PDB entry 8OIJ | X-ray diffraction, 2.00 A resolution | chains A and B of the 4 polymer chains in the assembly

Chain A (and B):
Protein: Protein Smaug
Organism: Drosophila melanogaster
Notes: chain B of this document is another copy of the same molecule, construct and numbering; everything in this record applies to it too
Reference sequence: Q23972 (SMG_DROME); numbering as in UniProt; present here: 73-155, 197-278
Amino-acid sequence (177 residues; each row starts with the number of its first residue; note: 41 numbers in that range are skipped by the numbering (no residue carries them; nothing is unmodelled there)):
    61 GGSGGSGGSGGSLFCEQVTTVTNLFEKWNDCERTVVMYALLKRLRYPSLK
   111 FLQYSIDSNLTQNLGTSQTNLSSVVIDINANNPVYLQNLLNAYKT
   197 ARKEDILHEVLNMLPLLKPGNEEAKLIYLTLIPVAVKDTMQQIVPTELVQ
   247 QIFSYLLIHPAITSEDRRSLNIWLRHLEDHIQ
Disordered / not traced: 61-72, 275-278
Sequence notes: expression tag (61-72)
From the paper describing this entry:
  - mutagenesis - S250E/L253E: abolished binding to Oskar
  - mutagenesis - S250E/L253E: abolished binding to Protein smoothened

How chain A and chain B interact:
Contacting residue pairs - 105 pairs, chain A then chain B:
  Phe-74(A) with Trp-88(B); Glu-92(B); Val-96(B), hydrophobic
  Gln-77(A) with Leu-84(B); Trp-88(B), hydrogen bond
  Val-78(A) with Trp-88(B), hydrophobic; Val-96(B), hydrophobic
  Thr-80(A) with Leu-84(B)
  Val-81(A) with Val-81(B), hydrophobic; Leu-84(B), hydrophobic; Trp-88(B), hydrophobic
  Thr-82(A) with Leu-100(B)
  Leu-84(A) with Gln-77(B); Val-81(B), hydrophobic
  Phe-85(A) with Leu-100(B); Arg-103(B); Leu-104(B), hydrophobic
  Glu-86(A) with Arg-103(B), salt bridge
  Trp-88(A) with Phe-74(B); Gln-77(B); Val-78(B), hydrophobic; Val-81(B), hydrophobic
  Asp-90(A) with Arg-105(B), salt bridge
  Glu-92(A) with Phe-74(B)
  Arg-93(A) with Arg-103(B), hydrogen bond (side chain-backbone)
  Thr-94(A) with Ser-108(B), hydrogen bond; Phe-111(B); Leu-112(B)
  Val-96(A) with Phe-74(B), hydrophobic; Val-78(B), hydrophobic
  Met-97(A) with Met-97(B); Leu-100(B), hydrophobic; Leu-101(B), hydrophobic; Leu-112(B), hydrophobic
  Tyr-98(A) with Ser-115(B)
  Leu-100(A) with Phe-85(B); Met-97(B), hydrophobic
  Leu-101(A) with Met-97(B), hydrophobic; Leu-112(B), hydrophobic; Ile-116(B), hydrophobic; Asn-119(B)
  Lys-102(A) with Asn-119(B), hydrogen bond
  Arg-103(A) with Phe-85(B); Glu-86(B), salt bridge; Arg-93(B), hydrogen bond (backbone-side chain)
  Leu-104(A) with Phe-85(B), hydrophobic; Arg-93(B); Met-97(B), hydrophobic
  Arg-105(A) with Asp-90(B), salt bridge
  Tyr-106(A) with Leu-120(B), hydrophobic; Ser-133(B); Asp-137(B), hydrogen bond; Leu-212(B), hydrophobic
  Pro-107(A) with Asn-208(B); Pro-211(B); Leu-212(B), hydrophobic
  Ser-108(A) with Thr-94(B), hydrogen bond
  Leu-109(A) with Ile-116(B), hydrophobic; Leu-120(B), hydrophobic; Asn-123(B)
  Lys-110(A) with Leu-120(B); Leu-212(B)
  Phe-111(A) with Thr-94(B); Pro-211(B); Ile-254(B), hydrophobic; His-255(B); Pro-256(B)
  Leu-112(A) with Met-97(B), hydrophobic; Leu-101(B), hydrophobic
  Gln-113(A) with Leu-120(B)
  Tyr-114(A) with Leu-213(B); Lys-214(B), hydrogen bond; Pro-215(B); Pro-256(B)
  Ser-115(A) with Tyr-98(B); Pro-256(B)
  Ile-116(A) with Leu-101(B), hydrophobic; Leu-109(B); Ile-116(B), hydrophobic
  Asp-117(A) with Gln-113(B)
  Asn-119(A) with Leu-101(B); Lys-102(B), hydrogen bond
  Leu-120(A) with Tyr-106(B), hydrophobic; Leu-109(B), hydrophobic; Lys-110(B); Gln-113(B)
  Asn-123(A) with Tyr-106(B)
  Leu-124(A) with Tyr-106(B), hydrophobic
  Ser-133(A) with Tyr-106(B)
  Asp-137(A) with Tyr-106(B), hydrogen bond; Lys-110(B)
  Asn-208(A) with Pro-107(B)
  Pro-211(A) with Pro-107(B); Phe-111(B)
  Leu-212(A) with Tyr-106(B), hydrophobic; Pro-107(B), hydrophobic; Lys-110(B); Tyr-114(B)
  Lys-214(A) with Tyr-114(B)
  Pro-215(A) with Tyr-114(B)
  Ile-254(A) with Phe-111(B), hydrophobic
  His-255(A) with Phe-111(B)
  Pro-256(A) with Phe-111(B); Tyr-114(B); Ser-115(B)
Other interface residues (no listed pair), chain A (54 interface residues in all): Lys-87, Gln-122, Ile-136, Leu-213, Tyr-251
Other interface residues (no listed pair), chain B (51 interface residues in all): Thr-80, Thr-82, Leu-124, Ile-136, Tyr-251

Overview:
54 residues of chain A face 51 of chain B across their interface, with 10 hydrogen bonds and 4 salt bridges.
Polar contacts include Glu-86(A)/Arg-103(B), Asp-90(A)/Arg-105(B) and Gln-77(A)/Trp-88(B). From the paper:
S250E/L253E of chain A abolish binding to Oskar; S250E/L253E of chain A abolish binding to Protein smoothened.
Both chains are Protein Smaug (Drosophila melanogaster). Entry 8OIJ (Drosophila Smaug-Smoothened complex) was
determined by X-ray diffraction.
